PDB entry 4PBA | X-ray diffraction, 3.30 A resolution | chains B and F of the 6 polymer chains in the assembly

# Chain B
Name: Uncharacterized protein AbaSI
Source organism: Acinetobacter baumannii
UniProtKB: B0VN39 (B0VN39_ACIBS); residue numbers follow UniProt; this construct covers 1-321
Amino-acid sequence (321 residues; numbered 1 to 321; the number before each row is that of its first residue):
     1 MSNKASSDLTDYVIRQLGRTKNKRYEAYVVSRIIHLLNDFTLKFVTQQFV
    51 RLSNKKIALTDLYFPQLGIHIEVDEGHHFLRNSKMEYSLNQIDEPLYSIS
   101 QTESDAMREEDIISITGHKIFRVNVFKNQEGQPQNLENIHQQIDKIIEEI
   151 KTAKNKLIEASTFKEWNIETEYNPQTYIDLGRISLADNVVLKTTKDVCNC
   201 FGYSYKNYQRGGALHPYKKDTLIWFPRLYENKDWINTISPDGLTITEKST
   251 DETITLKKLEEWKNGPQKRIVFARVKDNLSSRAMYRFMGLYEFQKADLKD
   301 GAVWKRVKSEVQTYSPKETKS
Disordered / not traced: 1-4, 318-321
Differences from the reference sequence: engineered mutation Ser2 (Cys in B0VN39), Ser309 (Cys in B0VN39), Ser321 (Cys in B0VN39)
From the paper describing this entry:
  - catalytic residues: Lys23, Asp61, Glu72, Val73, Asp74, Glu75, His78 (proposed by the authors, not directly observed)
  - mutagenesis - K23A, D61A, E75A, H78A, D105A, W234A, L259A, R269A, W304A: abolished catalytic activity
  - mutagenesis - D74A, E103A, R108A, W224A, N236A: decreased catalytic activity
  - mutagenesis - H77A, Q209A, T253A, K263A: unchanged catalytic activity

# Chain F
Molecule: 32-nt DNA strand
Sequence (32 nucleotides; numbered 1 to 32; the number before each row is that of its first residue):
     1 CTAAXGTGGATGATAATTATCATCCACGTTAG
Disordered / not traced: 32
Modified residues: 5HC (2'-deoxy-5-(hydroxymethyl)cytidine 5'-(dihydrogen phosphate)) at position 5

# How chain B and chain F interact
Pairs across the interface (8; chain B residue first):
  Arg81(B) with DT20(F), sugar contact
  Ser83(B) with DT20(F), hydrogen bond to the phosphate
  Lys84(B) with DA19(F), sugar contact
  Arg274(B) with DA10(F), salt bridge to the phosphate
  Ser280(B) with DG12(F), phosphate contact
  Arg282(B) with DT11(F), phosphate contact; DG12(F), salt bridge to the phosphate
  Ala283(B) with DT11(F), hydrogen bond to the phosphate
Also at the interface, not in a pair above, chain B (8 interface residues in all): Tyr285
Also at the interface, not in a pair above, chain F (7 interface residues in all): DG9, DC21

# Overview
8 residues of chain B face 7 of chain F across their interface, with 2 hydrogen bonds and 2 salt bridges.
Polar contacts include Ser83(B)-DT20(F), Ala283(B)-DT11(F) and Arg274(B)-DA10(F). From the paper: catalytic
residues Lys23(B), Asp61(B) and Glu72(B) among others; K23A, D61A and E75A of chain B, among others, abolish
catalytic activity; 18 substitutions were tested in all.
Chain B is Uncharacterized protein AbaSI (Acinetobacter baumannii) and chain F is a 32-nt DNA strand; the
structure, The 5-Hydroxymethylcytosine-Specific Restriction Enzyme AbaSI in a Complex with Substrate-like DNA,
was determined by X-ray diffraction (same publication as 4PAR and 4PBB).
